PDB entry 7XIS | X-ray diffraction, 1.88 A resolution | chain A

== Chain A ==
Molecule: Reverse Transcriptase RNase H domain
From: Human immunodeficiency virus 1
Notes: EC 3.1.26.13
Reference sequence: chimeric construct of A0A059PIR4, A0A7L9QW77: residues 7-86 from A0A059PIR4 (A0A059PIR4_9HIV1) positions 167-246 (UniProt number = residue number + 160); residues 106-151 from A0A7L9QW77 positions 671-716 (UniProt number = residue number + 565)
Amino-acid sequence (151 residues; numbered 1 to 151; the number before each row is that of its first residue):
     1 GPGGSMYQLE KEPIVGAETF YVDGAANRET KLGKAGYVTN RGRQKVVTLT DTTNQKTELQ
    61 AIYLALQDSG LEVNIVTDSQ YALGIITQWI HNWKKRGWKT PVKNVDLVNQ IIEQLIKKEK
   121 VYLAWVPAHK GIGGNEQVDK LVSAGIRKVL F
Unresolved in the structure: 1-4, 150-151
Differences from the reference sequence: expression tag (1-6); linker (87-105)
Ion coordination: Mn2+ site 1: D23, E58, D78 (together with E58); Mn2+ site 2: D23, D78, D139 (together with E58); Zn2+ site 1: D51, H129, E136; Zn2+ site 2: E72, H91, E119
Ligand contacts: E58: D23, G24, A25, A26, N54, E58, D78, S79, A128, N135, D139, V142, S143, I146, R147, K148, V149

== Overview ==
Bound to chain A: E58. The Mn2+ site 1 is built by D23, E58 and D78. D23, D78 and D139 coordinate Mn2+ site 2.
Chain A is Reverse Transcriptase RNase H domain (Human immunodeficiency virus 1); the structure, Crystal
structure of engineered HIV-1 Reverse Transcriptase RNase H domain complexed with nitrofuran
methoxy(methoxycarbonyl)phenyl ester, was determined by X-ray diffraction together with 7XIT, 7XIU, 7XJ4, 7XJ5
and 7XJ7 from the same study.
